Entry 5FQ8 (X-ray diffraction, 2.75 A resolution); this record covers chains B and D of the 9 polymer chains in the assembly.

# Chain B (and D)
Protein: Outer membrane protein OMP121
From: Bacteroides thetaiotaomicron
Notes: chain D of this document is another copy of the same molecule, construct and numbering; everything in this record applies to it too
UniProtKB: Q8A5H5 (Q8A5H5_BACTN); residue numbers follow UniProt; this construct covers 1-984
Sequence (984 residues; each row starts with the number of its first residue):
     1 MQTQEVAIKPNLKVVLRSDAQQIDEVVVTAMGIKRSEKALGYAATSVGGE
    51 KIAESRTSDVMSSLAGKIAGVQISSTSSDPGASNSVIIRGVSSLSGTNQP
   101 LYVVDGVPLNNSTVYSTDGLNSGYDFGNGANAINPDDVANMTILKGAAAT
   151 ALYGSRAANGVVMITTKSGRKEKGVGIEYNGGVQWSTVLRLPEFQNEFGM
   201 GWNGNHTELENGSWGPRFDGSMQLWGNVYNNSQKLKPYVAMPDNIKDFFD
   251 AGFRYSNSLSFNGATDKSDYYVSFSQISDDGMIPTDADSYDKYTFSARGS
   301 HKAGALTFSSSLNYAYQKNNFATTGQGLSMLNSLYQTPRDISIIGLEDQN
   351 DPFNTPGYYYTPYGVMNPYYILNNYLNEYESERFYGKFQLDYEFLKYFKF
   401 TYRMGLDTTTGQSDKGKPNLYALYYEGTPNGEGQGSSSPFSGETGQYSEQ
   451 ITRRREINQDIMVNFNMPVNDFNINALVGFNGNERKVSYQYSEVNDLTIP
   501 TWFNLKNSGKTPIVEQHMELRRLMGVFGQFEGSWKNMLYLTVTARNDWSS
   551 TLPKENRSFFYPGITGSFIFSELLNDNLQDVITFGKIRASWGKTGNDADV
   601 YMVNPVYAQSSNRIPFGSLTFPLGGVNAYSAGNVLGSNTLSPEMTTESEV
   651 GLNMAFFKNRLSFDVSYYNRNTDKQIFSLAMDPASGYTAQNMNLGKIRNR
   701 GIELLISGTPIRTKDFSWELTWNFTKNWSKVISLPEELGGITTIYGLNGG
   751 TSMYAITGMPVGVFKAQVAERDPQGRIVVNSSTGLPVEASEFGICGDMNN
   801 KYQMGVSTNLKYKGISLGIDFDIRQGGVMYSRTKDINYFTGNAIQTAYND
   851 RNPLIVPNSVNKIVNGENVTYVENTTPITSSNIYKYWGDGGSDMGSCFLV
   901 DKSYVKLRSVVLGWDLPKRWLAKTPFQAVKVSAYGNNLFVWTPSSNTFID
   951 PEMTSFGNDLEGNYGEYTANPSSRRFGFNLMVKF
Unresolved in the structure: 1-36, 575-577 (chain D: 1-36, 575-579, 864-865)
Metal / ion sites: Ca2+ site 1: Asp-280, Gly-281, Ile-283, Thr-285, Asp-288; Mg2+: Ala-631, Asn-633 (shared with 1 residue of chain A); Ca2+ site 2 near Asp-850 (its only coordinating residue here)
Small-molecule neighbours: 3-decanoyloxypropyl decanoate (KR0): Tyr-402, Met-404, Ile-457, Gln-459, Ile-461, Gly-482, Asn-483, Glu-484
What the authors report for this chain:
  - conformationally variable residues (domain motion): Asn-203 (from molecular simulation)
  - binding site for Uncharacterised protein, bound peptide: Leu-120

# How chain B and chain D interact
Residue-residue contacts (114; chain B residue first):
  Val-175(B) / Ala-303(D)
  Ile-177(B) / Leu-306(D)  hydrophobic
  Phe-261(B) / Phe-308(D)  hydrophobic
  Phe-261(B) / Phe-388(D)  hydrophobic
  Phe-261(B) / Leu-390(D)  hydrophobic
  Asn-262(B) / Phe-308(D)
  Gly-263(B) / His-301(D)
  Ala-264(B) / His-301(D)  hydrogen bond (backbone-side chain)
  Thr-265(B) / Thr-265(D)
  Thr-265(B) / Ser-268(D)
  Ser-268(B) / Thr-265(D)
  Ser-268(B) / Ser-268(D)  hydrogen bond
  Tyr-270(B) / Gly-299(D)  hydrogen bond (side chain-backbone)
  Tyr-270(B) / Ser-300(D)
  Tyr-270(B) / His-301(D)
  Tyr-270(B) / Phe-308(D)  hydrophobic
  Tyr-270(B) / Ser-310(D)  hydrogen bond (side chain-backbone)
  Val-272(B) / Phe-388(D)  hydrophobic
  Phe-295(B) / Ser-310(D)
  Phe-295(B) / Leu-312(D)  hydrophobic
  Phe-295(B) / Phe-388(D)  hydrophobic
  Ala-297(B) / Leu-312(D)  hydrophobic
  Gly-299(B) / Tyr-270(D)  hydrogen bond (backbone-side chain)
  Ser-300(B) / Tyr-270(D)
  His-301(B) / Gly-263(D)
  His-301(B) / Ala-264(D)
  His-301(B) / Tyr-270(D)
  Ala-303(B) / Val-175(D)
  Leu-306(B) / Ile-177(D)  hydrophobic
  Phe-308(B) / Phe-261(D)  hydrophobic
  Phe-308(B) / Asn-262(D)
  Phe-308(B) / Tyr-270(D)  hydrophobic
  Ser-310(B) / Tyr-270(D)  hydrogen bond (backbone-side chain)
  Ser-310(B) / Phe-295(D)
  Ser-310(B) / Ala-297(D)
  Leu-312(B) / Phe-295(D)  hydrophobic
  Leu-312(B) / Ala-297(D)  hydrophobic
  Leu-312(B) / Leu-312(D)
  Tyr-314(B) / Phe-384(D)  hydrophobic
  Tyr-314(B) / Leu-406(D)
  Tyr-314(B) / Arg-455(D)
  Glu-380(B) / Arg-453(D)  salt bridge
  Glu-382(B) / Thr-408(D)  hydrogen bond
  Glu-382(B) / Arg-453(D)  salt bridge
  Glu-382(B) / Arg-455(D)  salt bridge
  Phe-384(B) / Tyr-314(D)  hydrophobic
  Phe-384(B) / Phe-384(D)  hydrophobic
  Phe-388(B) / Phe-261(D)  hydrophobic
  Phe-388(B) / Val-272(D)  hydrophobic
  Phe-388(B) / Phe-295(D)  hydrophobic
  Leu-390(B) / Phe-261(D)  hydrophobic
  Leu-406(B) / Tyr-314(D)
  Thr-408(B) / Glu-382(D)  hydrogen bond
  Thr-410(B) / Thr-410(D)  hydrogen bond
  Thr-410(B) / Arg-453(D)
  Gln-412(B) / Arg-453(D)  hydrogen bond
  Tyr-447(B) / Gln-516(D)
  Glu-449(B) / Gln-490(D)  hydrogen bond (backbone-side chain)
  Glu-449(B) / Gln-516(D)  hydrogen bond
  Ile-451(B) / Ile-451(D)  hydrophobic
  Arg-453(B) / Glu-380(D)  salt bridge
  Arg-453(B) / Glu-382(D)  salt bridge
  Arg-453(B) / Thr-410(D)
  Arg-453(B) / Gln-412(D)  hydrogen bond
  Arg-455(B) / Tyr-314(D)
  Arg-455(B) / Glu-382(D)  salt bridge
  Lys-486(B) / Glu-380(D)  salt bridge
  Ser-488(B) / Gln-412(D)
  Gln-490(B) / Glu-449(D)  hydrogen bond (side chain-backbone)
  Gln-490(B) / Ile-451(D)
  Gln-490(B) / Gln-490(D)  hydrogen bond (backbone-side chain)
  Gln-490(B) / Tyr-491(D)
  Gln-490(B) / Ser-492(D)  hydrogen bond
  Tyr-491(B) / Gln-490(D)
  Ser-492(B) / Gln-490(D)  hydrogen bond
  Ser-492(B) / Val-514(D)
  Thr-498(B) / Asn-627(D)  hydrogen bond
  Ile-499(B) / Tyr-629(D)  hydrophobic
  Trp-502(B) / Tyr-629(D)
  Asn-504(B) / Gln-516(D)  hydrogen bond
  Leu-505(B) / Val-514(D)  hydrophobic
  Leu-505(B) / Gln-516(D)  hydrogen bond (backbone-side chain)
  Lys-506(B) / Gln-609(D)  hydrogen bond (backbone-side chain)
  Lys-506(B) / Asn-627(D)  hydrogen bond (backbone-side chain)
  Lys-506(B) / Tyr-629(D)
  Asn-507(B) / Asn-627(D)
  Asn-507(B) / Tyr-629(D)  hydrogen bond
  Ser-508(B) / Asn-627(D)
  Gly-509(B) / Pro-622(D)
  Gly-509(B) / Gly-625(D)
  Gly-509(B) / Asn-627(D)
  Thr-511(B) / Thr-511(D)
  Thr-511(B) / Pro-512(D)
  Pro-512(B) / Pro-512(D)
  Pro-512(B) / Val-514(D)  hydrophobic
  Val-514(B) / Leu-505(D)  hydrophobic
  Val-514(B) / Val-514(D)  hydrophobic
  Gln-516(B) / Tyr-447(D)  hydrogen bond
  Gln-516(B) / Glu-449(D)  hydrogen bond
  Gln-516(B) / Asn-504(D)
  Gln-516(B) / Leu-505(D)  hydrogen bond (side chain-backbone)
  Gln-609(B) / Lys-506(D)
  Pro-622(B) / Ser-508(D)
  Pro-622(B) / Gly-509(D)
  Gly-625(B) / Gly-509(D)
  Gly-625(B) / Lys-510(D)
  Asn-627(B) / Thr-498(D)  hydrogen bond
  Asn-627(B) / Lys-506(D)  hydrogen bond (side chain-backbone)
  Asn-627(B) / Ser-508(D)
  Asn-627(B) / Gly-509(D)
  Tyr-629(B) / Ile-499(D)  hydrophobic
  Tyr-629(B) / Trp-502(D)
  Tyr-629(B) / Lys-506(D)
  Tyr-629(B) / Asn-507(D)  hydrogen bond
Interface residues without a listed pair, chain B (68 interface residues in all): Arg-170, Ser-309, Tyr-316, Lys-387, Gln-450, Tyr-489, Phe-503, Lys-510, Glu-515, Val-626
Interface residues without a listed pair, chain D (63 interface residues in all): Ser-309, Tyr-316, Asp-414, Lys-486, Glu-515, Val-626

# Overview
The interface between chain B and chain D involves 68 residues on one side and 63 on the other; the contacts
include 29 hydrogen bonds and 7 salt bridges. Among the polar pairs are Glu-380(B)/Arg-453(D),
Glu-382(B)/Arg-453(D) and Glu-382(B)/Arg-455(D). The paper reports a binding site for Uncharacterised protein,
bound peptide at Leu-120(B); conformational variability at Asn-203(B).
Chain B and chain D are both Outer membrane protein OMP121 (Bacteroides thetaiotaomicron); the structure,
Crystal structure of the SusCD complex BT2261-2264 from Bacteroides thetaiotaomicron, was determined by X-ray
diffraction (same publication as 5FQ6, 5FQ7 and 5T4Y).
